9DQV - chains H and K of the 16 polymer chains in the assembly; structure by electron microscopy, 3.30 A resolution.

== Chain H (and K) ==
Molecule: Structural polyprotein
From: Western equine encephalitis virus
Notes: chain K of this document is another copy of the same molecule, construct and numbering; everything in this record applies to it too
UniProt: Q1W679 (Q1W679_WEEV); residues 1-403 here correspond to UniProt positions 320-722 (UniProt number = residue number + 319)
Chain sequence (403 residues; row label = number of the first residue in the row):
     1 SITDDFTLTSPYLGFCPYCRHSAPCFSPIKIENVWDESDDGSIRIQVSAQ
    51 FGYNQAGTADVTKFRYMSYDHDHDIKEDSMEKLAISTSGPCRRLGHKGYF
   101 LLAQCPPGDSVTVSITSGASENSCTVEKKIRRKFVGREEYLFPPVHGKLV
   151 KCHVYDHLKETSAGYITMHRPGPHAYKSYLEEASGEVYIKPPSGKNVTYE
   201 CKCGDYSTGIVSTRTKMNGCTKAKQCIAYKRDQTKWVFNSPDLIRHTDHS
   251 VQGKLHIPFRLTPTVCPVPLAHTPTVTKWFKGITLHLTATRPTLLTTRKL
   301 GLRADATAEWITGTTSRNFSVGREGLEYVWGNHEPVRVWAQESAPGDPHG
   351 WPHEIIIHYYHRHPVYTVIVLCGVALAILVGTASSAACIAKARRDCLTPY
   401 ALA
Not modelled in the structure: 118-120
Disulfides: Cys16-Cys124, Cys19-Cys25, Cys91-Cys105, Cys152-Cys266, Cys201-Cys226, Cys203-Cys220
Covalently attached groups: N-acetylglucosamine (NAG) linked to Asn196, Asn318

== Interface between chain H and chain K ==
Pairs across the interface - 12 pairs, chain H then chain K:
  Arg92(H) - Arg20(K)  hydrogen bond (side chain-backbone)
  Arg92(H) - Ser22(K)
  Leu141(H) - Asp109(K)
  Leu141(H) - Ser110(K)
  Leu141(H) - Glu127(K)  hydrogen bond (backbone-side chain)
  Phe142(H) - Pro17(K)  hydrophobic
  Phe142(H) - Tyr18(K)  hydrophobic
  Phe142(H) - Thr125(K)
  Phe142(H) - Glu127(K)
  Val145(H) - Phe15(K)  hydrophobic
  Val145(H) - Pro17(K)  hydrophobic
  Arg291(H) - Glu127(K)  salt bridge
Other interface residues (no listed pair), chain H (7 interface residues in all): Tyr140, Pro143
Other interface residues (no listed pair), chain K (12 interface residues in all): His21, Pro24, Val126

== Overview ==
7 residues of chain H face 12 of chain K across their interface; the contacts include 2 hydrogen bonds and 1
salt bridge. Among the polar pairs are Arg291(H)-Glu127(K), Arg92(H)-Arg20(K) and Leu141(H)-Glu127(K).
Both chains are Structural polyprotein (Western equine encephalitis virus). Entry 9DQV (Structure of western
equine encephalitis virus CBA87 VLP in complex with human PCDH10 EC1) was determined by electron microscopy.
